Entry 2NUG (X-ray diffraction, 1.70 A resolution); this record covers chains A and B of the 6 polymer chains in the assembly.

[Chain A (and B)]
Molecule: Ribonuclease III
Organism: Aquifex aeolicus
Notes: EC 3.1.26.3; chain B of this document is another copy of the same molecule, construct and numbering; everything in this record applies to it too
UniProt: O67082 (RNC_AQUAE); residues 1-221 here = UniProt positions 1-221
Chain sequence (221 residues; numbered 1 to 221; the number before each row is that of its first residue):
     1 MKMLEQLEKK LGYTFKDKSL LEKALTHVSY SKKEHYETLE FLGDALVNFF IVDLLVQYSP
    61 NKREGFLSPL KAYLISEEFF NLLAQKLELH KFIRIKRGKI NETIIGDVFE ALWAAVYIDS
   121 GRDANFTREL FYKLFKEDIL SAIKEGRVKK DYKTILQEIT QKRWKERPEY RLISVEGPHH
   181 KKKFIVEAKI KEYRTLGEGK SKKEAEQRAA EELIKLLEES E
Unresolved in the structure: 1-2, 219-221 (chain B: 1-2, 221)
Metal / ion sites: Mg2+ site 1: Glu37, Glu40; Mg2+ site 2: Glu40, Glu110 (shared with 1 residue of chain E); Mg2+ site 3: Asp44, Glu110 (shared with 1 residue of chain D; 1 residue of chain E); Mg2+ site 4 near Asp107 (its only coordinating residue here)
Swiss-Prot annotation at these positions:
  - active site: Asp44, Glu110
  - binding site (Mg(2+)): Glu40, Asp107, Glu110
  - mutagenesis: Asp44 (D44N: Very low catalytic activity, binds RNA normally), Glu110 (E110K: Loss of magnesium, alters ds-RNA binding, loss of activity), Gln157 (Q157A: No RNase activity, no RNA binding)
Reported in the primary citation:
  - binding site for the 11-nt RNA strand: His27, Lys99, Asn101
  - specificity-determining residues: His27
  - binding site for the 11-nt RNA strand: Asp44, Lys153, Gln157
  - Mg2+ coordination: Glu37, Glu40, Asp44, Glu110
  - Mg2+ coordination through a water molecule: Glu64, Asp107
  - catalytic residues: Glu40, Asp44, Asp107, Glu110
  - conformationally variable residues (side-chain flip): Glu40, Asp44, Asp107, Glu110
  - mutagenesis - D44N: decreased binding to Mg2+ (proposed by the authors, not directly observed)

[Chain A / chain B interface]
Contacting residue pairs (52):
  His35(A) - Arg63(B)
  Glu37(A) - Arg63(B)
  Glu37(A) - Glu64(B)
  Thr38(A) - Val56(B)
  Thr38(A) - Pro60(B)
  Thr38(A) - Lys62(B)  hydrogen bond (side chain-backbone)
  Phe41(A) - Val52(B)  hydrophobic
  Phe41(A) - Val56(B)  hydrophobic
  Phe41(A) - Leu67(B)  hydrophobic
  Phe41(A) - Ser68(B)
  Phe41(A) - Lys71(B)
  Leu42(A) - Val52(B)  hydrophobic
  Leu42(A) - Asp53(B)
  Ala45(A) - Phe49(B)
  Ala45(A) - Val52(B)  hydrophobic
  Leu46(A) - Phe49(B)  hydrophobic
  Phe49(A) - Ala45(B)
  Phe49(A) - Leu46(B)  hydrophobic
  Phe49(A) - Tyr117(B)
  Val52(A) - Phe41(B)  hydrophobic
  Val52(A) - Leu42(B)  hydrophobic
  Val52(A) - Ala45(B)  hydrophobic
  Asp53(A) - Leu42(B)
  Asp53(A) - Tyr117(B)  hydrogen bond
  Asp53(A) - Arg122(B)  salt bridge
  Val56(A) - Thr38(B)
  Val56(A) - Phe41(B)  hydrophobic
  Gln57(A) - Arg122(B)
  Pro60(A) - Thr38(B)
  Lys62(A) - Thr38(B)  hydrogen bond (backbone-side chain)
  Arg63(A) - His35(B)
  Arg63(A) - Glu37(B)
  Glu64(A) - Glu37(B)
  Leu67(A) - Phe41(B)  hydrophobic
  Ser68(A) - Phe41(B)
  Lys71(A) - Phe41(B)
  Tyr117(A) - Phe49(B)
  Tyr117(A) - Asp53(B)  hydrogen bond
  Tyr117(A) - Arg128(B)  hydrogen bond
  Arg122(A) - Asp53(B)  salt bridge
  Arg122(A) - Gln57(B)
  Arg122(A) - Asn125(B)
  Arg122(A) - Arg128(B)  hydrogen bond (backbone-side chain)
  Asp123(A) - Asn125(B)  hydrogen bond
  Ala124(A) - Ala124(B)  hydrophobic
  Ala124(A) - Asn125(B)  hydrogen bond (backbone-side chain)
  Asn125(A) - Arg122(B)
  Asn125(A) - Asp123(B)  hydrogen bond
  Asn125(A) - Ala124(B)  hydrogen bond (side chain-backbone)
  Asn125(A) - Asn125(B)
  Arg128(A) - Tyr117(B)  hydrogen bond
  Arg128(A) - Arg122(B)  hydrogen bond (side chain-backbone)
Also at the interface, not in a pair above, chain A (29 interface residues in all): Lys23, Val28, Asp44, Asn48
Also at the interface, not in a pair above, chain B (27 interface residues in all): Asp44, Asn48

[Summary]
29 residues of chain A face 27 of chain B across their interface, with 12 hydrogen bonds and 2 salt bridges.
Polar contacts include Asp53(A)-Arg122(B), Thr38(A)-Lys62(B) and Asp53(A)-Tyr117(B). From the paper: catalytic
residues Glu40(A), Asp44(A) and Asp107(A) among others; D44N of chain A reduces binding to Mg2+.
Chain A and chain B are both Ribonuclease III (Aquifex aeolicus); the structure, Crystal structure of RNase
III from Aquifex aeolicus complexed with ds-RNA at 1.7-Angstrom Resolution, was determined by X-ray
diffraction, deposited together with 2NUE and 2NUF.
